PDB entry 7YZ1 | X-ray diffraction, 2.20 A resolution | chains B and F of the 3 polymer chains in the assembly

== Chain B ==
Molecule: Tubulin beta-2B chain
Organism: Bos taurus
Reference sequence: Q6B856 (TBB2B_BOVIN); numbering as in UniProt (aligned over 1-445)
Amino-acid sequence (445 residues; each row starts with the number of its first residue):
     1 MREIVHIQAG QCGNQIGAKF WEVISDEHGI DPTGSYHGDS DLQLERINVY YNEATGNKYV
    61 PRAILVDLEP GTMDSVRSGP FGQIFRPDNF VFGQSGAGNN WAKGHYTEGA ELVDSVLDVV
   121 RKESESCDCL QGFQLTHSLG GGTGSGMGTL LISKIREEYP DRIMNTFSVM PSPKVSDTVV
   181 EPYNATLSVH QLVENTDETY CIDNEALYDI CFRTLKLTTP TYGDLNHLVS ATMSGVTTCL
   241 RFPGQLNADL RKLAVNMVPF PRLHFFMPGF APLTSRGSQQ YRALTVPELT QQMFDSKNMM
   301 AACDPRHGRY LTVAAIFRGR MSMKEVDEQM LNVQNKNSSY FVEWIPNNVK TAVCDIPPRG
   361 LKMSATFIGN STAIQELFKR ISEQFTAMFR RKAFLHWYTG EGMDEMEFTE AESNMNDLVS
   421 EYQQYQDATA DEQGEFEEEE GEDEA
Disordered / not traced: 279-283, 432-445
Small-molecule neighbours:
  - GDP (guanosine-5'-diphosphate): Ala9, Gly10, Gln11, Cys12, Gln15, Ile16, Asp67, Ala97, Ser138, Gly140, Gly141, Gly142, Thr143, Gly144, Val169, Pro171, Val175, Ser176, Glu181, Asn204, Leu207, Tyr222, Leu225, Asn226, Val229
  - Azo-Combretastatin A4 (trans) (VYT): Val236, Cys239, Leu240, Leu246, Asn247, Ala248, Asp249, Leu250, Lys252, Leu253, Asn256, Met257, Thr312, Val313, Ala314, Ile316, Asn347, Asn348, Val349, Lys350, Ile368
UniProt features mapped onto this chain:
  - motif: Met1 to Ile4 (MREI motif)
  - binding site (GTP): Gln11, Glu69, Ser138, Gly142, Thr143, Gly144, Asn204, Asn226
  - binding site (Mg(2+)): Glu69
  - modified residue: Ser40 (Phosphoserine), Thr55 (Phosphothreonine), Lys58 (N6-acetyllysine), Ser172 (Phosphoserine), Thr285 (Phosphothreonine), Thr290 (Phosphothreonine), Arg318 (Omega-N-methylarginine), Glu438 (5-glutamyl polyglutamate)
  - cross-link (Glycyl lysine isopeptide (Lys-Gly)): Lys58 (interchain with G-Cter in ubiquitin), Lys324 (interchain with G-Cter in ubiquitin)
From the paper describing this entry:
  - conformationally variable residues (loop rearrangement, side-chain flip): Leu246, Asn247

== Chain F ==
Molecule: Designed Ankyrin Repeat Protein (DARPIN) D1
Organism: synthetic construct
Notes: antibody fragment or engineered binder
Amino-acid sequence (169 residues; numbered 1 to 169; the number before each row is that of its first residue):
     1 MRGSHHHHHH GSDLGKKLLE AARAGQDDEV RILMANGADV NATDASGLTP LHLAATYGHL
    61 EIVEVLLKHG ADVNAIDIMG STPLHLAALI GHLEIVEVLL KHGADVNAVD TWGDTPLHLA
   121 AIMGHLEIVE VLLKHGADVN AQDKFGKTAF DISIDNGNED LAEILQKLN
Disordered / not traced: 1-12, 168-169

== Interface between chain B and chain F ==
Residue-residue contacts (30):
  Pro173(B) with Met123(F)
  Lys174(B) with Asn158(F), hydrogen bond; Asp160(F), salt bridge
  Asp177(B) with Gly124(F); His125(F), salt bridge
  Val179(B) with Leu89(F); Ile90(F); His125(F)
  Arg213(B) with Glu159(F), salt bridge; Asp160(F), salt bridge; Glu163(F), salt bridge
  Glu383(B) with Ile122(F); Ile152(F); Asn156(F), hydrogen bond
  Gln384(B) with Ile122(F), hydrogen bond (side chain-backbone); Met123(F)
  Ala387(B) with Leu89(F), hydrophobic
  Met388(B) with Leu89(F), hydrophobic; Met123(F), hydrophobic
  Arg390(B) with Trp112(F); Phe145(F)
  Arg391(B) with Leu86(F); Asp110(F), salt bridge; Trp112(F); Asp114(F), salt bridge; Leu119(F)
  Ala393(B) with Ile90(F), hydrophobic
  Phe394(B) with Tyr57(F), hydrophobic; Ile90(F), hydrophobic
  His396(B) with Tyr57(F), hydrogen bond
Also at the interface, not in a pair above, chain B (17 interface residues in all): Pro182, Tyr208, Arg380
Also at the interface, not in a pair above, chain F (21 interface residues in all): Thr56, Ser81

== Overview ==
Chain B and chain F form an interface of 17 and 21 residues respectively, with 4 hydrogen bonds and 7 salt
bridges. Polar pairs include Lys174(B)-Asp160(F), Asp177(B)-His125(F) and Arg213(B)-Glu159(F). Bound to chain
B: GDP and Azo-Combretastatin A4 (trans). The paper reports conformational variability at Leu246(B) and
Asn247(B).
Here chain B is Tubulin beta-2B chain (Bos taurus) and chain F is Designed Ankyrin Repeat Protein (DARPIN) D1
(synthetic construct). Entry 7YZ1 (Molecular snapshots of drug release from tubulin: 1 millisecond after
photoactivation) was determined by X-ray diffraction, deposited together with 7YYY, 7YYZ, 7YZ0, 7YZ2, 7YZ3,
7YZ5 and 7YZ6.
